3E6E - chains A and C; structure by X-ray diffraction, 2.50 A resolution.

== Chain A (and C) ==
Name: Alanine racemase
Source organism: Enterococcus faecalis
Notes: EC 5.1.1.1; chain C of this document is another copy of the same molecule, construct and numbering; everything in this record applies to it too
UniProtKB: Q837J0 (Q837J0_ENTFA); residues 1-371 here = UniProt positions 1-371
Amino-acid sequence (371 residues; row label = number of the first residue in the row):
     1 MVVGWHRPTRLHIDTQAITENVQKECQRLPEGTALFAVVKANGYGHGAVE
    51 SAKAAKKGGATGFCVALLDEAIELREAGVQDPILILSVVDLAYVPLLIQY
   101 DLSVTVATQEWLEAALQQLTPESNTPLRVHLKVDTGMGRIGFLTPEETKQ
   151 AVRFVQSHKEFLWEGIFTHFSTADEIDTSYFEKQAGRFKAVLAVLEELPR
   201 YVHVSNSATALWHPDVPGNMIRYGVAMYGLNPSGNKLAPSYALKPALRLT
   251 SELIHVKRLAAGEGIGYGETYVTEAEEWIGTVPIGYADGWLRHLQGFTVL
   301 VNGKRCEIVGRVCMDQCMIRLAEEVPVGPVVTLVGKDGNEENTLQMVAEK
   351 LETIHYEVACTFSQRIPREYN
Unresolved in the structure: 1
Sequence notes: engineered mutation Pro329 (Ser in Q837J0)

== Interface between chain A and chain C ==
Pairs across the interface (121):
  Val3(A) with Asp69(C)
  Gly4(A) with Asp69(C), hydrogen bond (backbone-side chain)
  Trp5(A) with Asp69(C); Tyr93(C)
  His6(A) with Leu68(C); Asp69(C), salt bridge; Tyr93(C); Leu96(C)
  Arg7(A) with Leu67(C)
  Pro8(A) with Asp90(C)
  Lys40(A) with Met314(C), hydrogen bond; Asp315(C), salt bridge
  Ala41(A) with Ala287(C), hydrophobic; Met314(C), hydrophobic
  Tyr44(A) with Met314(C)
  Ala66(A) with Asp315(C)
  Leu67(A) with Arg7(C); Arg365(C)
  Leu68(A) with His6(C)
  Asp69(A) with Val3(C); Gly4(C); Trp5(C), hydrogen bond (side chain-backbone); His6(C), salt bridge
  Glu70(A) with Arg365(C), salt bridge
  Glu73(A) with Val2(C)
  Ser87(A) with Ile254(C); Gln316(C), hydrogen bond
  Val88(A) with Ile254(C), hydrophobic
  Tyr93(A) with His6(C)
  Leu96(A) with His6(C)
  Ala107(A) with His255(C)
  Asp134(A) with Lys257(C)
  Met137(A) with Gly264(C); Ile265(C); Gly266(C), hydrogen bond (backbone-backbone); Tyr267(C); Cys313(C), hydrophobic; Met318(C)
  Gly138(A) with Ile265(C); Met318(C)
  Arg139(A) with His255(C); Tyr267(C), hydrogen bond; Thr281(C), hydrogen bond (backbone-side chain); Cys313(C), hydrogen bond; Met318(C)
  Ile140(A) with His255(C); Thr281(C)
  Gly141(A) with His255(C)
  Leu143(A) with Lys257(C); Arg258(C)
  His169(A) with Tyr267(C), hydrogen bond
  Phe170(A) with Tyr267(C)
  Ser171(A) with Gly266(C); Tyr267(C); Gly268(C), hydrogen bond (backbone-backbone)
  Thr172(A) with Gly268(C)
  Glu175(A) with Gly268(C)
  Tyr180(A) with Gly264(C), hydrogen bond (side chain-backbone); Glu269(C)
  Arg187(A) with Glu263(C), salt bridge
  His255(A) with Arg139(C), hydrogen bond (side chain-backbone); Ile140(C); Gly141(C)
  Lys257(A) with Asp134(C); Gly138(C), hydrogen bond (side chain-backbone); Arg139(C), hydrogen bond (side chain-backbone)
  Arg258(A) with Leu143(C)
  Leu259(A) with Leu143(C), hydrophobic
  Glu263(A) with Arg187(C), salt bridge
  Gly264(A) with Gly136(C); Met137(C); Tyr180(C)
  Ile265(A) with Met137(C); Gly138(C)
  Gly266(A) with Met137(C), hydrogen bond (backbone-backbone); Ser171(C)
  Tyr267(A) with Met137(C), hydrophobic; Arg139(C); His169(C), hydrogen bond; Phe170(C); Ser171(C)
  Gly268(A) with Ser171(C), hydrogen bond (backbone-backbone); Thr172(C); Glu175(C)
  Glu269(A) with Tyr180(C)
  Thr281(A) with Arg139(C), hydrogen bond (side chain-backbone)
  Tyr286(A) with Tyr356(C); Glu357(C)
  Ala287(A) with Ala41(C), hydrophobic; Cys360(C), hydrophobic
  Leu291(A) with Glu357(C)
  Arg292(A) with Thr353(C); Ile354(C); Glu357(C), hydrogen bond (backbone-side chain)
  His293(A) with Glu352(C)
  Cys313(A) with Met137(C), hydrophobic; Arg139(C), hydrogen bond
  Met314(A) with Lys40(C); Tyr44(C), hydrophobic; Tyr356(C), hydrophobic; Cys360(C), hydrophobic
  Asp315(A) with Lys40(C), salt bridge; Ala66(C)
  Gln316(A) with Ser87(C); Arg139(C); Ile140(C)
  Met318(A) with Arg139(C)
  Glu352(A) with His293(C), hydrogen bond (backbone-side chain)
  Thr353(A) with Arg292(C); His293(C)
  Ile354(A) with Arg292(C)
  Tyr356(A) with Tyr286(C); Met314(C), hydrophobic
  Glu357(A) with Tyr286(C); Leu291(C); Arg292(C), hydrogen bond (side chain-backbone)
  Cys360(A) with Ala287(C), hydrophobic; Met314(C), hydrophobic
  Gln364(A) with Gln364(C)
  Arg365(A) with Ala41(C); Glu70(C), salt bridge
Interface residues without a listed pair, chain A (73 interface residues in all): Ile72, Asp90, Thr108, Glu252, Ile254, Gly262, Ile279, Leu351, Thr361
Interface residues without a listed pair, chain C (71 interface residues in all): Val88, Ala107, Thr108, Lys183, Glu252, Leu259, Leu351, Thr361

== Overview ==
The interface between chain A and chain C involves 73 residues on one side and 71 on the other; the contacts
include 22 hydrogen bonds and 8 salt bridges. Polar contacts include His6(A)-Asp69(C), Lys40(A)-Asp315(C) and
Glu70(A)-Arg365(C).
Chain A and chain C are both Alanine racemase (Enterococcus faecalis); the structure, Crystal structure of
Alanine racemase from E.faecalis complex with cycloserine, was determined by X-ray diffraction together with
3E5P from the same study.
